Entry 7LV8 (electron microscopy, 3.40 A resolution); this record covers chains G and I of the 10 polymer chains in the assembly.

== Chain G ==
Molecule: Histone doublet Beta-Alpha (Alpha)
From: Marseillevirus marseillevirus
UniProtKB: D2XB49 (D2XB49_GBMV); residues 105-269 here correspond to UniProt positions 82-246 (UniProt number = residue number - 23)
Sequence (165 residues; row label = number of the first residue in the row):
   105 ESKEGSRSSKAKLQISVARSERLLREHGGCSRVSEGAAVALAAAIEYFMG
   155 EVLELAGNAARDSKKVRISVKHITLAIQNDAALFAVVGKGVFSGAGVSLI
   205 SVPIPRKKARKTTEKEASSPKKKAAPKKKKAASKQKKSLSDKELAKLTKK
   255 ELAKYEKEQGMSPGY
Unresolved in the structure: 199-269

== Chain I ==
Molecule: 121-nt DNA strand
Sequence (121 nucleotides; numbered -60 to 60; the number before each row is that of its first residue; numbers below 1 keep their minus sign (DA-60 is residue -60)):
   -60 ATCTGACACGTGCCTGGAGACTAGGGAGTAATCCCCTTGGCGGTTAAAAC
   -10 GCGGGGGAGAATCCGTACGTGCGTTTAAGCGGTGCTAGAGCTGTCTACGA
    40 CCAATTGAGCGGCCTCGGCAC

== Interface between chain G and chain I ==
Pairs across the interface (8):
  Lys107(G) - DG-42(I)  phosphate contact
  Ser110(G) - DA-43(I)  phosphate contact
  Arg111(G) - DA-43(I)  salt bridge to the phosphate
  Lys114(G) - DG-42(I)  salt bridge to the phosphate
  Ala122(G) - DG-44(I)  phosphate contact
  Ala122(G) - DA-43(I)  phosphate contact
  Arg123(G) - DG-44(I)  salt bridge to the phosphate
  Arg171(G) - DC-54(I)  sugar contact
Other interface residues (no listed pair), chain G (11 interface residues in all): Ser106, Gly109, Arg126, Arg136
Other interface residues (no listed pair), chain I (5 interface residues in all): DG-35

== Summary ==
The interface between chain G and chain I involves 11 residues on one side and 5 on the other, with 3 salt
bridges. Among the polar pairs are Arg111(G)-DA-43(I), Lys114(G)-DG-42(I) and Arg123(G)-DG-44(I).
Chain G is Histone doublet Beta-Alpha (Alpha) (Marseillevirus marseillevirus) and chain I is a 121-nt DNA
strand; the structure, Structure of the Marseillevirus nucleosome, was determined by electron microscopy (same
publication as 7LV9).
